2WYC - chains A and B; structure by X-ray diffraction, 1.90 A resolution.

== Chain A ==
Molecule: Acyl-homoserine lactone acylase pvdq subunit alpha
From: Pseudomonas aeruginosa
Notes: EC 3.5.1.97
UniProt: Q9I194 (PVDQ_PSEAE); residues 1-170 here correspond to UniProt positions 24-193 (UniProt number = residue number + 23)
Amino-acid sequence (170 residues; each row starts with the number of its first residue):
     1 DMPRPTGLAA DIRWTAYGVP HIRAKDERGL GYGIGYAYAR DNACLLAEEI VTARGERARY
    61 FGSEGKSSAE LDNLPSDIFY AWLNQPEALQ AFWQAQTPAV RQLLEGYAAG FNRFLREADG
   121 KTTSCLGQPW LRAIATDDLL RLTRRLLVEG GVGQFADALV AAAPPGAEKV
Not modelled in the structure: 1-5, 170
Cystine bridges: Cys44-Cys125
Small-molecule neighbours: 3-oxododecanoic acid (3LA): Thr143, Leu146, Leu147

== Chain B ==
Molecule: Acyl-homoserine lactone acylase pvdq subunit beta
From: Pseudomonas aeruginosa
Notes: EC 3.5.1.97
UniProt: Q9I194 (PVDQ_PSEAE); residues 1-546 here correspond to UniProt positions 217-762 (UniProt number = residue number + 216)
Amino-acid sequence (546 residues; numbered 1 to 546; the number before each row is that of its first residue):
     1 SNAIAVGSER SADGKGMLLA NPHFPWNGAM RFYQMHLTIP GRLDVMGASL PGLPVVNIGF
    61 SRHLAWTHTV DTSSHFTLYR LALDPKDPRR YLVDGRSLPL EEKSVAIEVR GADGKLSRVE
   121 HKVYQSIYGP LVVWPGKLDW NRSEAYALRD ANLENTRVLQ QWYSINQASD VADLRRRVEA
   181 LQGIPWVNTL AADEQGNALY MNQSVVPYLK PELIPACAIP QLVAEGLPAL QGQDSRCAWS
   241 RDPAAAQAGI TPAAQLPVLL RRDFVQNSND SAWLTNPASP LQGFSPLVSQ EKPIGPRARY
   301 ALSRLQGKQP LEAKTLEEMV TANHVFSADQ VLPDLLRLCR DNQGEKSLAR ACAALAQWDR
   361 GANLDSGSGF VYFQRFMQRF AELDGAWKEP FDAQRPLDTP QGIALDRPQV ATQVRQALAD
   421 AAAEVEKSGI PDGARWGDLQ VSTRGQERIA IPGGDGHFGV YNAIQSVRKG DHLEVVGGTS
   481 YIQLVTFPEE GPKARGLLAF SQSSDPRSPH YRDQTELFSR QQWQTLPFSD RQIDADPQLQ
   541 RLSIRE
Swiss-Prot annotation at these positions:
  - active site: Ser1 (Nucleophile)
Cystine bridges: Cys217-Cys237, Cys339-Cys352
Small-molecule neighbours: 3-oxododecanoic acid (3LA): Ser1, Pro22, His23, Phe24, Phe32, Leu50, Leu53, Asn57, Ile58, His68, Thr69, Val70, Val158, Trp162, Pro185, Trp186, Val187

== How chain A and chain B interact ==
Contacting residue pairs (185; chain A residue first):
  Thr6(A) - Glu546(B)  hydrogen bond (side chain-backbone)
  Gly7(A) - Glu546(B)
  Leu8(A) - Arg545(B)
  Leu8(A) - Glu546(B)  hydrogen bond (backbone-backbone)
  Ala9(A) - Ile544(B)
  Ala9(A) - Arg545(B)
  Ala10(A) - Ser543(B)
  Ala10(A) - Ile544(B)  hydrogen bond (backbone-backbone)
  Asp11(A) - Arg541(B)  salt bridge
  Asp11(A) - Leu542(B)
  Asp11(A) - Ser543(B)  hydrogen bond
  Ile12(A) - Gln540(B)
  Ile12(A) - Arg541(B)
  Ile12(A) - Leu542(B)  hydrogen bond (backbone-backbone)
  Arg13(A) - Asp530(B)  salt bridge
  Arg13(A) - Ile533(B)
  Arg13(A) - Leu539(B)
  Arg13(A) - Gln540(B)
  Arg13(A) - Arg541(B)
  Trp14(A) - Gln538(B)
  Trp14(A) - Leu539(B)
  Trp14(A) - Gln540(B)  hydrogen bond (backbone-backbone)
  Trp14(A) - Leu542(B)  hydrophobic
  Thr15(A) - Pro527(B)
  Thr15(A) - Ile533(B)
  Thr15(A) - Asp536(B)
  Ala16(A) - Asp536(B)  hydrogen bond (backbone-side chain)
  Tyr17(A) - Gln502(B)
  Tyr17(A) - His510(B)  hydrogen bond (backbone-side chain)
  Tyr17(A) - Asp513(B)
  Tyr17(A) - Gln514(B)
  Tyr17(A) - Leu517(B)
  Tyr17(A) - Gln524(B)  hydrogen bond
  Gly18(A) - Gln502(B)  hydrogen bond (backbone-side chain)
  Gly18(A) - His510(B)
  Val19(A) - Gln34(B)
  Val19(A) - Gln502(B)
  Pro20(A) - Tyr33(B)
  Pro20(A) - Gln34(B)
  Pro20(A) - Met35(B)
  Pro20(A) - His36(B)  hydrogen bond (backbone-backbone)
  Pro20(A) - Gln502(B)
  His21(A) - His36(B)  hydrogen bond
  His21(A) - Met46(B)
  His21(A) - Pro527(B)
  His21(A) - Ile533(B)
  Ile22(A) - His36(B)  hydrogen bond (backbone-backbone)
  Ile22(A) - Leu37(B)
  Ile22(A) - Thr38(B)  hydrogen bond (backbone-backbone)
  Arg23(A) - Thr38(B)
  Arg23(A) - Pro40(B)
  Arg23(A) - Asp530(B)  salt bridge
  Arg23(A) - Arg541(B)
  Ala24(A) - Thr38(B)  hydrogen bond (backbone-backbone)
  Ala24(A) - Ile39(B)
  Ala24(A) - Pro40(B)
  Lys25(A) - Ile39(B)
  Asp26(A) - Ile39(B)
  Glu27(A) - Ile39(B)
  Glu27(A) - Arg42(B)  salt bridge
  Glu27(A) - Tyr163(B)  hydrogen bond
  Leu30(A) - Leu37(B)  hydrophobic
  Leu30(A) - Thr38(B)
  Leu30(A) - Leu43(B)  hydrophobic
  Tyr32(A) - Ile544(B)  hydrophobic
  Tyr32(A) - Arg545(B)
  Tyr32(A) - Glu546(B)  hydrogen bond
  Ile34(A) - Met35(B)  hydrophobic
  Ile34(A) - Leu37(B)  hydrophobic
  Ile34(A) - Pro54(B)
  Tyr36(A) - Leu542(B)
  Tyr36(A) - Ile544(B)  hydrophobic
  Ala37(A) - Tyr33(B)  hydrogen bond (backbone-side chain)
  Tyr38(A) - Tyr33(B)  hydrophobic
  Tyr38(A) - Pro51(B)
  Asp41(A) - Tyr33(B)  hydrogen bond
  Asp41(A) - Ser503(B)  hydrogen bond (backbone-side chain)
  Asp41(A) - Ser504(B)
  Asp41(A) - Asp505(B)
  Asn42(A) - Tyr33(B)
  Asn42(A) - Gln502(B)  hydrogen bond (side chain-backbone)
  Asn42(A) - Ser503(B)
  Asn42(A) - Ser504(B)  hydrogen bond
  Cys44(A) - Asp505(B)
  Leu45(A) - Gly28(B)
  Leu45(A) - Arg31(B)
  Leu45(A) - Pro51(B)  hydrophobic
  Leu45(A) - Ser504(B)
  Leu46(A) - Pro51(B)
  Leu46(A) - Gly52(B)
  Glu49(A) - Gly28(B)
  Glu49(A) - Ala29(B)
  Ala58(A) - Glu108(B)
  Ala58(A) - Val109(B)
  Ala58(A) - Arg110(B)  hydrogen bond (backbone-backbone)
  Arg59(A) - Glu108(B)  hydrogen bond (backbone-backbone)
  Arg59(A) - Arg110(B)
  Arg59(A) - Leu116(B)
  Tyr60(A) - Arg110(B)
  Gly62(A) - Arg110(B)
  Ser68(A) - Gly28(B)
  Ser68(A) - Ala29(B)
  Leu74(A) - Ile107(B)  hydrophobic
  Asp77(A) - Ile107(B)
  Ile78(A) - Ile107(B)  hydrophobic
  Ile78(A) - His121(B)
  Ala81(A) - Val105(B)
  Ala81(A) - Ile107(B)  hydrophobic
  Trp82(A) - Val105(B)
  Trp82(A) - Val123(B)
  Trp82(A) - Gln125(B)  hydrogen bond
  Trp82(A) - Pro130(B)  hydrophobic
  Leu83(A) - Leu153(B)  hydrophobic
  Gln85(A) - Lys103(B)
  Phe92(A) - Asn155(B)
  Phe92(A) - Thr156(B)
  Ala95(A) - Thr156(B)
  Gln96(A) - Thr156(B)  hydrogen bond (side chain-backbone)
  Thr97(A) - Gln160(B)
  Val100(A) - Leu159(B)  hydrophobic
  Val100(A) - Gln160(B)
  Leu103(A) - Pro54(B)  hydrophobic
  Leu103(A) - Tyr163(B)  hydrophobic
  Leu104(A) - Pro54(B)
  Leu104(A) - Leu159(B)  hydrophobic
  Tyr107(A) - Gly52(B)  hydrogen bond (side chain-backbone)
  Arg113(A) - Ile544(B)
  Arg113(A) - Arg545(B)  hydrogen bond (side chain-backbone)
  Arg113(A) - Glu546(B)
  Arg116(A) - Glu546(B)  salt bridge
  Gly120(A) - Arg507(B)  hydrogen bond (backbone-side chain)
  Lys121(A) - Arg507(B)
  Thr122(A) - Asp505(B)
  Thr123(A) - Asp505(B)
  Thr123(A) - Arg507(B)  hydrogen bond (backbone-side chain)
  Ser124(A) - Asp505(B)  hydrogen bond
  Ser124(A) - Pro506(B)
  Ser124(A) - Arg507(B)  hydrogen bond
  Leu139(A) - Gly52(B)
  Thr143(A) - Leu53(B)
  Thr143(A) - Val158(B)
  Thr143(A) - Leu159(B)
  Arg144(A) - Leu153(B)
  Arg145(A) - Ala29(B)
  Leu146(A) - Ala29(B)
  Leu146(A) - Met30(B)  hydrophobic
  Leu146(A) - Leu53(B)  hydrophobic
  Leu146(A) - Trp186(B)  hydrogen bond (backbone-side chain)
  Leu147(A) - Asn152(B)
  Leu147(A) - Asn155(B)
  Leu147(A) - Val158(B)  hydrophobic
  Leu147(A) - Pro185(B)  hydrophobic
  Leu147(A) - Trp186(B)  hydrogen bond (backbone-side chain)
  Val148(A) - Asp150(B)
  Val148(A) - Leu153(B)  hydrophobic
  Glu149(A) - Met30(B)
  Glu149(A) - Trp186(B)
  Gly150(A) - His75(B)
  Gly150(A) - Phe76(B)
  Gly150(A) - Trp186(B)
  Gly151(A) - Phe76(B)
  Gly151(A) - Asp150(B)
  Val152(A) - Leu148(B)  hydrophobic
  Val152(A) - Asp150(B)  hydrogen bond (backbone-side chain)
  Phe155(A) - Phe76(B)  hydrophobic
  Phe155(A) - Trp134(B)  hydrophobic
  Phe155(A) - Leu148(B)  hydrophobic
  Ala158(A) - Val132(B)
  Ala158(A) - Val133(B)  hydrogen bond (backbone-backbone)
  Ala158(A) - Trp134(B)
  Leu159(A) - Pro130(B)  hydrophobic
  Leu159(A) - Leu131(B)
  Val160(A) - His121(B)  hydrogen bond (backbone-side chain)
  Ala162(A) - Leu131(B)
  Ala162(A) - Val132(B)
  Ala162(A) - Val133(B)  hydrophobic
  Ala162(A) - Trp140(B)
  Ala163(A) - Trp140(B)
  Pro164(A) - Arg89(B)
  Pro164(A) - Tyr124(B)
  Pro164(A) - Trp140(B)
  Pro165(A) - Pro88(B)  hydrophobic
  Pro165(A) - Trp140(B)
  Pro165(A) - Asn141(B)
  Gly166(A) - Arg142(B)  hydrogen bond (backbone-side chain)
Also at the interface, not in a pair above, chain A (89 interface residues in all): Arg40, Gly55, Ser63, Ala99, Ala109, Leu142, Ala161, Ala167
Also at the interface, not in a pair above, chain B (84 interface residues in all): Leu50, Val55, Leu78, Val119, Ser508, Pro509

== Overview ==
The interface between chain A and chain B involves 89 residues on one side and 84 on the other; the contacts
include 38 hydrogen bonds and 5 salt bridges. Among the polar pairs are Asp11(A)-Arg541(B), Arg13(A)-Asp530(B)
and Arg23(A)-Asp530(B).
Chain A is Acyl-homoserine lactone acylase pvdq subunit alpha and chain B is Acyl-homoserine lactone acylase
pvdq subunit beta, both from Pseudomonas aeruginosa; the structure, The quorum quenching N-acyl homoserine
lactone acylase PvdQ in complex with 3-oxo-lauric acid, was determined by X-ray diffraction (same publication
as 2WYB, 2WYD and 2WYE).
